Entry 9B0X (electron microscopy, 2.60 A resolution); this record covers chains B and J of the 28 polymer chains in the assembly.

# Chain B
Molecule: ATP synthase subunit alpha
From: Artemia franciscana
Sequence (551 residues; row label = number of the first residue in the row; numbers below 1 keep their minus sign (Met-40 is residue -40)):
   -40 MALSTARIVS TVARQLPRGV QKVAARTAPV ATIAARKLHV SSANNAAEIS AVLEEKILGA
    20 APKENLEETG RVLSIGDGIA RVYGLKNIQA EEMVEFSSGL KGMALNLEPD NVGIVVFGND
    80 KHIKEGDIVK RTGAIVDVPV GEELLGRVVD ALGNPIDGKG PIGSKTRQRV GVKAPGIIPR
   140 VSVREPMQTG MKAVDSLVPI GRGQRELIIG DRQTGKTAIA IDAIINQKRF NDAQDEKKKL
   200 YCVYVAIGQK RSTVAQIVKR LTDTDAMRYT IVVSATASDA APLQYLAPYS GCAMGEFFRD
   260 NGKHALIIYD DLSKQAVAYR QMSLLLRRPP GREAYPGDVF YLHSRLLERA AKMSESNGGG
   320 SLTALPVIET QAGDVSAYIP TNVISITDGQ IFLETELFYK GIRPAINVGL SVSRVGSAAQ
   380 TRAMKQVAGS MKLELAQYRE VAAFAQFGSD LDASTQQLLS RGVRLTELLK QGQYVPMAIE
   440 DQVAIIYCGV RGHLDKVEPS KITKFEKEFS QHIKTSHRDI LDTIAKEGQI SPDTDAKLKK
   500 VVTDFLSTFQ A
Unresolved in the structure: -40 to 5, 509-510
Bound ions: Mg2+: Thr176 (together with ATP)
Ligand contacts:
  - ADP (adenosine-5'-diphosphate): Val371, Ser372, Arg373
  - ATP: Asp170, Arg171, Gln172, Thr173, Gly174, Lys175, Thr176, Ala177, Asp269, Phe357, Arg362, Pro363, Gln430, Gly431, Gln432

# Chain J
Molecule: ATP synthase inhibitory factor 1, IF1
From: Artemia franciscana
Sequence (105 residues; each row starts with the number of its first residue; numbers below 1 keep their minus sign (Met-16 is residue -16)):
   -16 MARLLLRRGF FSSHIRMSSD QLGELGTGAG KGGGGGGSVR AAGGSFGRRE AAEEERYFRQ
    44 KEREQLAALK NHHEEEIDHH KKEIERLQRE IDRHKGKIRK LKHDD
Unresolved in the structure: -16 to 3, 46-88

# Chain B / chain J interface
Pairs across the interface - 47 pairs, chain B then chain J:
  Leu356(B) with Gln4(J)
  Lys359(B) with Arg31(J)
  Ile361(B) with Gln4(J)
  Ile365(B) with Gln4(J)
  Asn366(B) with Gln4(J); Gly6(J); Lys14(J)
  Val367(B) with Gln4(J), hydrogen bond (backbone-backbone); Leu5(J), hydrophobic
  Gly368(B) with Gln4(J); Leu5(J); Gly15(J)
  Leu369(B) with Gly13(J); Lys14(J); Gly15(J)
  Leu394(B) with Leu5(J)
  Tyr397(B) with Leu5(J), hydrophobic
  Arg398(B) with Leu5(J); Gly6(J), hydrogen bond (side chain-backbone); Leu8(J); Gly15(J); Gly16(J); Gly17(J)
  Glu399(B) with Leu8(J); Glu38(J)
  Ala401(B) with Glu7(J)
  Ala402(B) with Glu7(J); Ala35(J)
  Phe403(B) with Ala35(J); Glu38(J); Arg39(J)
  Gln405(B) with Ser28(J); Arg31(J), hydrogen bond (side chain-backbone); Arg32(J), hydrogen bond (side chain-backbone); Ala35(J)
  Phe406(B) with Arg32(J); Ala35(J), hydrophobic; Glu36(J); Arg39(J)
  Gly407(B) with Arg39(J)
  Ser408(B) with Arg39(J)
  Asp409(B) with Arg39(J)
  Asp411(B) with Arg42(J)
  Thr414(B) with Arg42(J), hydrogen bond
  Leu417(B) with Arg42(J)
  Thr425(B) with Gln4(J)
  Leu428(B) with Gln4(J)
Interface residues without a listed pair, chain B (27 interface residues in all): Pro363, Gln396
Interface residues without a listed pair, chain J (19 interface residues in all): Gln43

# In short
Chain B and chain J form an interface of 27 and 19 residues respectively, with 5 hydrogen bonds. Polar pairs
include Arg398(B)-Gly6(J), Gln405(B)-Arg31(J) and Gln405(B)-Arg32(J). Chain B binds ATP and ADP.
Here chain B is ATP synthase subunit alpha and chain J is ATP synthase inhibitory factor 1, IF1, both from
Artemia franciscana. Entry 9B0X (Artemia franciscana ATP synthase state 2 (composite structure), pH 7.0) was
determined by electron microscopy (same publication as 9B3J and 9BPG).
